Entry 8FN0 (electron microscopy, 2.89 A resolution); this record covers chains C and E of the 6 polymer chains in the assembly.

# Chain C
Molecule: Guanine nucleotide-binding protein G(I)/G(S)/G(T) subunit beta-1
Organism: Homo sapiens
UniProtKB: P62873 (GBB1_HUMAN); residues 2-340 here = UniProt positions 2-340
Amino-acid sequence (358 residues; numbered -17 to 340; the number before each row is that of its first residue; numbers below 1 keep their minus sign (Met-17 is residue -17)):
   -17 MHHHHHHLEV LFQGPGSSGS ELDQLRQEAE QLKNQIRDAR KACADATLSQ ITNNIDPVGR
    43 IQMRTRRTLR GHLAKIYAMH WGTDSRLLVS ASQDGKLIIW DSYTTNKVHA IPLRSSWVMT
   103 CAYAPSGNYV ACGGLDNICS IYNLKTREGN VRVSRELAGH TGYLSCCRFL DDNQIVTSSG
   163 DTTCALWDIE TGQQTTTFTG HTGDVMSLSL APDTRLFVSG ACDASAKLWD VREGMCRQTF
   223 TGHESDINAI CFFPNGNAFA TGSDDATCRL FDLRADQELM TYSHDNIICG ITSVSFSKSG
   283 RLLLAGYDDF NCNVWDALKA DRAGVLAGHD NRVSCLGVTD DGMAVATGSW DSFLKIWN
Not modelled in the structure: -17 to 2
Sequence notes: expression tag (-17 to 1)
Swiss-Prot annotation at these positions:
  - modified residue: Ser2 (N-acetylserine), His266 (Phosphohistidine)
  - natural variant: Leu30 (L30F: In MRD42; uncertain significance), Arg52 (R52G: In MRD42), Gly64 (G64V: In MRD42), Asp76 (D76E: In MRD42; D76G: In MRD42), Gly77 (G77S: In MRD42), Lys78 (K78R: In MRD42), Ile80 (I80N: In MRD42; I80T: In MRD42), His91 (H91R: In MRD42; uncertain significance), Ala92 (A92T: In MRD42), Pro94 (P94S: In MRD42), Leu95 (L95P: In MRD42), Arg96 (R96L: In MRD42), 5 further natural variant entries in UniProt

# Chain E
Molecule: scFv16
Organism: Lama glama
Notes: antibody fragment or engineered binder
Amino-acid sequence (267 residues; numbered 1 to 255 plus 15 insertion-coded residues; 3 numbers in that range are skipped by the numbering (no residue carries them; nothing is unmodelled there); the number before each row is that of its first residue; a row labelled like 120A-120O holds insertion residues (120A, then the next letters in order)):
     1 DVQLVESGGG LVQPGGSRKL SCSASGFAFS SFGMHWVRQA PEKGLEWVAY ISSGSGTIYY
    61 ADTVKGRFTI SRDDPKNTLF LQMTSLRSED TAMYYCVRSI YYYGSSPFDF WGQGTTLTVS
120A-120O SGGGGSGGGGSGGGG
   124 SDIVMTQATS SVPVTPGESV SISCRSSKSL LHSNGNTYLY WFLQRPGQSP QLLIYRMSNL
   184 ASGVPDRFSG SGSGTAFTLT ISRLEAEDVG VYYCMQHLEY PLTFGAGTKL ELKAAALEVL
   244 FQGPHHHHHH HH
Not modelled in the structure: 1, 120A-120O, 236-255
Disulfide bonds: Cys147-Cys217

# How chain C and chain E interact
Contacting residue pairs (11):
  Asp66(C) - Tyr103(E)
  Arg68(C) - Tyr103(E)
  Leu69(C) - Tyr103(E)  hydrophobic
  Asp83(C) - Tyr103(E)
  Val90(C) - Tyr102(E)  hydrophobic
  His91(C) - Tyr102(E)
  Glu130(C) - Gly26(E)
  Glu130(C) - Phe27(E)
  Glu130(C) - Ala28(E)  hydrogen bond (backbone-backbone)
  Glu130(C) - Phe32(E)
  Gly131(C) - Phe32(E)
Other interface residues (no listed pair), chain C (9 interface residues in all): Asn132
Other interface residues (no listed pair), chain E (9 interface residues in all): Val2, Arg98, Ile100

# In short
The chain C/chain E interface involves 9 residues from each chain; the contacts include 1 hydrogen bond. Its
one hydrogen bond, Glu130(C)-Ala28(E), is backbone to backbone.
Here chain C is Guanine nucleotide-binding protein G(I)/G(S)/G(T) subunit beta-1 (Homo sapiens) and chain E is
scFv16 (Lama glama). Entry 8FN0 (CryoEM structure of Go-coupled NTSR1 with a biased allosteric modulator) was
determined by electron microscopy, deposited together with 8FMZ and 8FN1.
